PDB entry 6EU5 | X-ray diffraction, 1.50 A resolution | chain A

Chain A:
Molecule: Glycylpeptide N-tetradecanoyltransferase
Organism: Leishmania major
Notes: EC 2.3.1.97
UniProtKB: Q4Q5S8 (Q4Q5S8_LEIMA); residues -5 to 411 here correspond to UniProt positions 5-421 (UniProt number = residue number + 10)
Chain sequence (438 residues; row label = number of the first residue in the row; numbers below 1 keep their minus sign (Met-26 is residue -26)):
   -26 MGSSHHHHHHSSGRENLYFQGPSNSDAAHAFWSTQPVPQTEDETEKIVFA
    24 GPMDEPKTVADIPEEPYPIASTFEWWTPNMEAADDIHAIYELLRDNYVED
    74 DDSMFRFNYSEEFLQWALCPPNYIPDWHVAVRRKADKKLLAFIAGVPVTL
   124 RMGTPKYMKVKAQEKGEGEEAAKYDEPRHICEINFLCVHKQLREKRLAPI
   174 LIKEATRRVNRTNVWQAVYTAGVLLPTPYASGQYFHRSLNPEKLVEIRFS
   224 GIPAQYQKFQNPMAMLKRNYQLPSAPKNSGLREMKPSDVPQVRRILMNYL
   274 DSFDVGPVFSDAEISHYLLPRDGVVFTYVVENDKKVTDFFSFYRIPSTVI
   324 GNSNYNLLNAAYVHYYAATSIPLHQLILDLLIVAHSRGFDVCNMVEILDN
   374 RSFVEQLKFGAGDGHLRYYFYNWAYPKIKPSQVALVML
Disordered / not traced: -26 to 0
Construct notes: initiating methionine (-26); expression tag (-25 to -6)
Residues lining bound ligands:
  - BXN (4-[3-[(8AR)-3,4,6,7,8,8A-hexahydro-1H-pyrrolo[1,2-a]pyrazin-2-yl]propyl]-2,6-bis(chloranyl)-N-methyl-N-(1,3,5-trimethylpyrazol-4-yl)benzenesulfonamide): Tyr70, Val71, Glu72, Asp73, Phe78, Arg79, Phe80, Tyr82, Asn157, Thr193, Ala194, Gly195, Tyr207, His209, Phe222, Ser320, Leu331, Tyr335, Asn366, Gly387, His388, Leu389, Met410, Leu411
  - tetradecanoyl-coa (MYA): Ala1, His2, Ala3, Phe4, Trp5, Asn69, Tyr70, Val71, Ile116, Ile156, Asn157, Phe158, Leu159, Cys160, Val161, Leu165, Arg166, Glu167, Lys168, Arg169, Leu170, Ala171, Pro172, Ile175, Thr179, Val182, Asn183, Val187, Trp188, Gln189, Ala190, Tyr192, Thr193, Ala194, Val196, Leu198, Tyr394
From the paper describing this entry:
  - binding site for BXN: Phe78, Phe80, Ser320, Leu331, Leu411
  - catalytic residues: Leu411 (citing earlier work)
  - mutagenesis - H388N/M410L/L411Q, M410L: abolished catalytic activity
  - conformationally variable residues (side-chain flip): Tyr207

Summary:
Bound to chain A: tetradecanoyl-coa and compound BXN. The paper reports the catalytic residue Leu411;
H388N/M410L/L411Q and M410L abolish catalytic activity.
Chain A is Glycylpeptide N-tetradecanoyltransferase (Leishmania major); the structure, Leishmania major
N-myristoyltransferase with bound myristoyl-CoA and inhibitor, was determined by X-ray diffraction together
with 6FZ2, 6FZ3, 6FZ5, 6F56 and 6EWF from the same study.
